Entry 7ANE (electron microscopy, 3.90 A resolution); this record covers chains G and 1 of the 124 polymer chains in the assembly.

[Chain G]
Name: Ribosomal_L18e/L15P domain-containing protein
Organism: Leishmania major
UniProt: Q4QF19 (Q4QF19_LEIMA); residue numbers follow UniProt; this construct covers 2-374
Amino-acid sequence (373 residues; numbered 2 to 374; the number before each row is that of its first residue):
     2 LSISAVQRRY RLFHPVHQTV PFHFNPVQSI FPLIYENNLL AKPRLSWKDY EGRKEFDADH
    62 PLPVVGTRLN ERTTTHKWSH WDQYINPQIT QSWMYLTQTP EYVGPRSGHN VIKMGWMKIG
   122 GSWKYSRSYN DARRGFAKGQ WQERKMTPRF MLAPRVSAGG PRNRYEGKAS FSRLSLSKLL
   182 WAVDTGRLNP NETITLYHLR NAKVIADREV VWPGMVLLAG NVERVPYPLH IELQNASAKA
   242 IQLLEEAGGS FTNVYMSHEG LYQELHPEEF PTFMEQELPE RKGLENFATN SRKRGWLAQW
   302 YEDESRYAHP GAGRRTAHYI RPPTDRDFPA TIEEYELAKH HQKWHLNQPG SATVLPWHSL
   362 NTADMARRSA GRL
Unresolved in the structure: 2-9
Residues lining bound ligands: NAD (nicotinamide-adenine-dinucleotide): Tyr263, Glu270, Phe271, Pro272, Met275

[Chain 1]
Molecule: Large ribosomal RNA
Organism: Leishmania major
Sequence (18998 nucleotides; numbered -1268 to 17728 plus 4 insertion-coded residues; 3 numbers in that range are skipped by the numbering (no residue carries them; nothing is unmodelled there); the number before each row is that of its first residue; a row labelled like 857A-857D holds insertion residues (857A, then the next letters in order); numbers below 1 keep their minus sign (U-1268 is residue -1268)):
 -1268 UUUCAAAAAU UGACUAAUUU UGAUAUUGUU UUGGCUCUGG ACUAAUUAAU UCUCCUUUAA
 -1208 UUUUAUUAUC UAAAAUUUGC AUACUUACAU AUUAAAGUAG UUAGUUUAGA UAUGAAAAUU
 -1148 AGUUAGAUUU CCAUUUGAAU UAGUUAUGUU AAAUAUAGAA UUAGUUAGGG UUGAUAAUGA
 -1088 AAUCAAUUAA GUUUAUAUAU AAAGUUAGUU AGUCAAUAUG AAUUUUUUUG CAAACAUUUC
 -1028 CGGUUGACUU CAUGUGAUUA CACGUACUCC GUUUUGUUUU UAUGUGUCAU GAUUUGCAUU
  -968 GAUUUUUUCG CAACCACACC AUAAAUCUAA UAUACUCAAC AGCACCUACC AAGAGUUAAA
  -908 AAUGAAAUUA AAUAAAAAUA AAAAAUAAAA UAAAAAUAAA AUAAAAAUAA AUUUAAAAAU
  -848 AAAAAUAAGU UUAAAAAAUA AAUUAAAAUA AAAAAUUAUA AAAUGGAAAU UGAAAAAUAA
  -788 AUUACAAAUA AAAGAUUAAA UUUGAAUUAA UUACAGAAAU UAGACACAAC ACGCCCGAUC
  -728 GAUUUCAUGC AUACACUUUU ACUUCGUUUU CGGUUUACGU UUUGUUGUUU GUAUUGGCUC
  -668 GAUGGAUGAA UAUAAAAAGC UUAAAUACAA AAUUUCCAAC AAUUGGAUAA GCAAGAGUUA
  -608 AAAAAUGAAA UUAAAUAAAA AUAAAAAAUA AAAUAAAAUA AAAUUAAAAU AAAAUAAAAA
  -548 AUAAAAAAUU AAAAAUAAAA UUAAAAUAAA AAGUUAGAAA AUAAAAAAUU UAAAAAAUAU
  -488 AAUUUGAAAA AUAAAUUACA AAUAAAAGAU UAAAUUUGAA UUAAUUGCAG ACACUAGACA
  -428 CACAUUUCCG AUCGAUUUCA CGUAUACAUU UGUACUUCGU UUUUGGUUUA UGUUUUGUUG
  -368 UUUGCACUGA UCGAGCAAAA UUUUUAUUUU AUAUAUAAUU UAAACUUUUG UUGUUGUUUG
  -308 UUAGUAAGCA AAAAUAUUUA UGUCAUUUUA AUAUUAUUUA UGUACUUACU AUUAUUUUGA
  -248 UAAAUUUUAA CUUUAAAUAG CAUAAAAACU ACAAUCAAUA AAGCAUAAAA AAAUUUAUUU
  -188 AUGAUUAUAU UAAUAUAAAA UGACCUAAUA UAAUGAAAAU ACUUUAGUGU UAAGUUAUUU
  -128 GUUUUAUUAU GAAAUAAGUU GCACUAUUUA UUGAAUUAAU AAAGAAAGAA UAGAAAUAAA
   -68 UAAGUUAUAA UAUCUUUAAU UUAUUUAUAA UUUCUUUGCA UUUGUAUUUA GUGUGAGUUU
    -8 ACAUUUAAUU UUAUAUUAUU UUAGUGUUAG UAUAUAUUUA AAUUUAAUCA AAGUUAUUAU
    52 UAAAUAAUAU UGAUUUUGGA UGAAUUUAAU UUUUAAUUAU AUUUUUGAAU UUUAAUUUUA
   112 UUAUUUUGAU UUAAUAUUUU UAAAAUAUUA UAUAUUUUAG AUUUAAAUUU GUUGUUUUAU
   172 AUUUAGUUUA AUGUUUAUAA AUUGAUAAUU AAUUUGUUUU AUUUUAAAGU UUUUAUGAAC
   232 UGUGAUUUAU AGUUUAUUAU UUUUAGUUUA AUGUUUAAAU AUUUAACUAG UGAUGGCACA
   292 GUUGUUCUAU AUGUACCUAU AAAAAAUAGU AAAAUUAUUU UAAUUAAAUU AAUAAAUAAU
   352 UAUUAAACUA AUUUUAUAUU AAUAUUAUGA AAAAUUUAAA AAUUAAUUUU UUUUUCUAAU
   412 UUUUAUAUAU UGAAGUAAUA UGUAUUGAAU UGAAUAUUAA AAAUACAAAU UUAAUUUGUA
   472 AUUAAUAAAU AUAUUUUAUU UUAAUAGAUG UUUAAUGUUA AUUAAUUUAU UAUUUUAAUA
   532 UUUAAUAUUU GUUUAUACAA AAGUAACUUU UUUUGAAUAU AAAGAAUUAU UAUUAUAAAU
   592 AUUAUUUUAA AAAUAUAAAA AUAUUGUUAA UAAAAUUAUC AAGUUUCAAA AGCGUUUAUU
   652 AAAUGCGUCG GUCUAAGUAU UAUAUUUAAG AUUAUUCUUG UAUAUAGAUU UUUAUUUUAA
   712 UAAUUCUACA UAAUUAAAAA UUAACCUCAA AUUAUAUUUA UUAGUAGCAU AGUAAUUUAU
   772 UAACUGAUUA UUAAAGCGUU CCAUAGAAAA UUUUAAAAUU AUAACAAUCU AAAUAAAUAA
   832 UAAAUUAAAA UAAAAAUUUU AAAAAA
857A-857D AAUU
   861 AAAAAAUUAA AAUAGGGCAA GUCCUACUCU CCUUUACAAA GAGAACGUUU AUAUGUAAUU
   921 GUAUGUUUGA UUGGGGCAAU ACUAUAUCUA UUUAUAUAGA AAAAGAACUA UAUUUAUUGA
   981 AAUAAUAAAA GGUUCGAGCA GGUUAACAAG CAUUAAUACU AAAUGUGUUU CAUCGUCUAC
  1041 UUAUUGCUAA AUUAUAAUUG AUUGUUCAUC AAAAAAGCAA UUCGUUAGUU GGGUUAAAAU
  1101 CGUUGUAAAG CAGAUUUGUU UAUAUAUUUA AUUUUUGUAU AUAGUUAAAA AUUAAUAUUA
  1161 GUACGCAAGG AUUCAUUAUU UGUAAUUUAA AUAUAUUAAA UGUUAUUUUA UUAAAUAAAA
  1221 UAAAAUAAGU CAAUUGUUAU UAUUCAUAUU AAUUUUUUUA AAAGUUUUUU AAUUUUAUAU
  1281 UAGUUUAUUU GUUUAAAAAG UAUCUAAUUA AUUCAUUAUU UAGGAAUAGU UAAUAAUAAU
  1341 UUAUAAUUCU GAUUAGAUUU GUUUGUUAAU GCUAUUAAAG GGGUGUGGAA AAAGUGUUAA
  1401 AUUUUUGAUA UAUUUAAAUA AUAAAUAAAA UAUAACUUAU UAGUCAGAAA UGGAUGCCAG
  1461 CCGUUGCGGU AAUUUCUAUG CUUUUAAAUA UUAUACAUUU AUUUUAUAAA UUUGUUACUA
  1521 UAUAUUUUUA GUCAAUAAAA CUAAUAAUUA UUUUUAUUUG UUUUUAAACA CCGUUUGGUA
  1581 UAUGCAAAUA AAAAAUGACA UUAAUUAUUA AUUAUAUUAU AUUAUAUUUA UUCAUUUAAG
  1641 UCAACAAUAU CUAUUUACUG UUUUUGACAA CAUGAUAAGG AUUAUAAAUG GUAUUGCAAA
  1701 UUUUAUAAUC AAAACUAAUU UAUUAUAUUA AAUUAGCAUG UUUAGAUAAA ACAAUAAAUU
  1761 UAGAAGGUAU UGUUGCCCAC CAUUCUUUGU AAUAAAGACA ACGUGCAGUA AUUAAUGUAU
  1821 UUAUAAAAAU AUAUUUUUUU UUUUUAAAUU UUCGUUGCCU UUUUUAUUAU UUAGAAAAUU
  1881 UAUGAAUUUA UACAAAUCAA UAAUGAAAAU UAUAGUAUUA UUAUUUAUGA GGAGAAUUUU
  1941 CGGAAGGAGG GAUUUUCGGA CCAGGAAUGU CCAGAGAGGU UUCGGGCAUC AGCGAUUGAU
  2001 UUUGGGAGAA CGGAGCCGCC GAGUGAAAUU UGCCCAGAGC AGAGUCGGGA GAAGAGUGGA
  2061 UCGACCGAAG AAAAGACCGU UUUUCGGAAG GGGAGCAGGU CCAACCGAUU UUUUUGCCAA
  2121 CUUGCACAGG AGGGAGCCAG AAGCGCACUC AAAGUUAGUU UUGGGAGAUU UGAAGGGAGA
  2181 AAUUUCCGAG UUUAUUCAUA UAUUUUUUAG UUUGUGUUAG CAAAUUUUGA AAUACAACUU
  2241 UUUUGCAAAU UGGAAGAAAA CCUCCCAAAU GUAGCUUCCC AAUCUUCCUC UCUAAUCCAU
  2301 UCCCAACGGU CUUUCCCCCA UCAUCCUCAG AUGUCUCUUC CCCCCCAAAA AAUCCUAAAA
  2361 AUCCAAGUUC AUCUCGCUCU CUCUCCCCUC AAUUUCCUUA AAAACUCGCU UCCUAAACUU
  2421 AUCCCGAAAA CCCCGCUCUU CUUCCCUCUA AAUCUUUAUC UCCUCCCCUC CAAAUCUCCC
  2481 UCAAAUCUCU CCUCUCUUCU CCCGAAACUU UAAUCUUUUU AUUUUAUAAA UAAAUUUGGU
  2541 AUUUAAAAUA UUAUAAUUAA AUAUUCUAAA UUAUUUAAUA AUAUUAGAAA UGAAUACUUU
  2601 AUUAAAAUAA UAUUAAUGUG UAAUAUAUUU AAUCAUAUUA GAAUUCCGUU UAAAUUGAAA
  2661 UAUAUUGAAU UGUAAUUAUC AAUACAAUAU AAGUUAUUAA AUAAUAAUUU AAUUUUAUAU
  2721 GUUUUAUAAU UGUAAUUAUU UAGUUUUGAA AGUUUAUAUA UAAACAAGAU AUAACCUUUU
  2781 UAUUUUUUAA UACAAUUUUA AAUGAAAUUU AUGAUUUAUU AUUAUUAAAU AUUACUGGCA
  2841 GACUACAUGA AAAAUAUAAA AAGGCAUUUG UAUAGGUUUA CUUUUGGACC UCAACAUCCU
  2901 GCAGCUCAUG GCGUUUUAUG UUGUUUAUUA UAUCUUUCUG GAGAAUAUAU AGUUUAUAUU
  2961 GAUGUAAUAA UUGGUUAUUU GCAUCGUGGU ACAGAAAAGU UAUGUGAAUA UAAAACUGUA
  3021 GAACAGUGUU UACCGAUGAA GACUGGAUUA UGUGAGUGUC GUUUGCAACG AGCAUUUACU
  3081 GUCAUUGUGU UUUGAGUAUA UGUUGAGGUG UUGUCUUGCU AUUCGCUGUG CAUUUAUGCG
  3141 UUUAUUAAUG UGUGAGUUUA CGCGUUGUUU CAAUGGACUU CUUUGUUGCU CUUGUAUGGU
  3201 UAUGGAUAUA GGAUCAUUGU CGCCAAUGCU UUGAUCGUUU GAAGAACGUG AUAAGUUGAU
  3261 GACUUUUUUU GAUUUGUGUU GUGGUUGUAG AAUGCAUUUA GCAUUUAUGU GCUUAUUAGG
  3321 UUUACUUGAU GAUUUUGUAU UUGGGUUUAU AGAUUUUUUA UUGAUGUUGU GUAUAUCAUG
  3381 UUUAUUUGUU UUAGAUUUAU AUGAUUUGCU UUUUAUUGGA AAUAGACUUU UAUAUUUGCG
  3441 UUUGCGCGGG UUAGCAUUUU UUGAUGUUUU UGAUUUAUGU UUUAAUAGUA UAAGUGGUUG
  3501 UUUGUCUAGA UCGUUGGGUA UGGUAUGAGA UGUUAGAUUA UAUAGUUGUU ACGAAUUAUA
  3561 UUUUAUGUUA GUUUUUGAUU AUUGUUUUUG UUAUUUAGGU GAUGCAUUUG AUAGACUUUU
  3621 UUUGCGACUU UUUGAUAUGC GUAUGAGUAU ACUUCUAUGU AAACAAUGCU UUUUUGUAGG
  3681 UUUUUUUGUC UUUGGAUUUG UGUGUUUAUU UGAUUAUAUG UAUGUUGAUG UAACUAUAGA
  3741 AACUAUAAUU AGUUUAUUUU AUAGUUUAUG AUGUUGCAUA UUACCAGGAU GUUCAUUUGC
  3801 UAAUGUUGAA CAUCCUAAAG GCGAAUACAG UAUUUUUUUA UGUUUUUUAU AUGGAUUUAU
  3861 AUCACGUUUA CGUAUACGUU GUGCAGAUUU UGUGCAUAUU UGUUUAUUAG AUGUGAUGAU
  3921 GCGAGGGUUU AUGUUGCACG ACUUAGUAGC AGUUAUUGGU AAUGUUGAUG UUGUUUUUGG
  3981 UUCUGUAGAU CGAUAAGCUA UUUAUUUAUA UACAAAAAUG AAAGAUGAAU CUAAAAAUUG
  4041 GUGCGGAGGG GUUUGAUUUU UGUUGGGGUU CUGUCUUACC UGCUAUUUGU AUAGUUUAUU
  4101 UAACUUUUUG UUUAUGUGGA UUAUUUUGUA UUAUGUUUGG UAGUUUUGUU UUUAUUGAUU
  4161 AUUGUUUUAU UUGUUUUUUU UCUUGUCUUG UAUUUUGUUU AGUAUGCUUG UUGUGCGAUU
  4221 UAUUUGUAGA UUCAUUACGG GGUUUGUUUG AUGUUUGUUG UUUUAUACGU UGUAUUCAAU
  4281 AUUGUUUUGU AUGGUUUAUA AUUAGUGAAU UACUUCUUUU UUUAUCUUUA UUUUAUGUAG
  4341 UUUUCAGUUU AGUUUUAUUU GUGAGUGUUG AAUUUGCAUU UGUAUUUGUU AUGCCUAUUA
  4401 UGUUUAGUUG UUUAAUUUGU GAUUUUGGUU UUGUAUUUUA UUGAUAUUUU AUUGAUAUUU
  4461 UUAAUUUAUU AAUUAAUACA UUUUUAUUAU UUGUAAGUGG UUUAUUUGUU AAUUUUGUUU
  4521 UAUUUUUAUU UUGAUUUCGU UUUUUUUUAU GUGUUUUAUU UAUGUUAUGA GUCGGUAUAU
  4581 UAUUUGGCUU UUUGUUUAUG UGAAAUCAAG UUUGAGAGUU UUCAUUAUUA UUUGUGACUU
  4641 GUAGUUGUGG CGUAUUUGGA UCAAUACUUU UUUUAAUCGA UUUAUUGCAU UUUAGUCAUG
  4701 UCUUUUUAGG UAUAUUUUUG UUAUUUUUAU GUUUUAGUCG UUGUUUUAAU UUUUUAUGUA
  4761 UGGAUACACG UUUUGUAUUU CUAUAUGUAG UGUGCCUAUA UUGGCAUUUU GUUGAUUGCG
  4821 UUUGAUUUUU UUUAUUACGA UUUGUAUAUU UUGAUGUUUU AAGUGUGGUU UACUUAUAUG
  4881 CAUAAAGGCU CAAUUUUGAA UUUUUAAAUU UUAUUCUAAA AAGCGGAGAG GAAAGAAAAG
  4941 GCUUUUAACU UCAGGUUGUU UAUUGCGUAU UUAUGGUGUG GGUUUUAGUU UAGGUUUUUU
  5001 UAUUUGUAUG CAGAUAAUUU GUGGUGUGUG UUUAGCAUGA UUAUUUUUUA GUUGUUUUAU
  5061 AUGUACUAAU UGAUAUUUUG UUUUAUUUUU GUGAGAUUUU GAUUUGGGAU UUGUAAUACG
  5121 AAGCACACAU AUUUGUUUUA CAUCGUUGUU AUUUUUUCUU CUUUAUGUUC AUAUAUUUAA
  5181 GUGUAUAGUA UUAAUAAUUU UAUUUGAUAC ACAUAUUUUA GUAUGGGUGG UAGGUUUUGU
  5241 GAUAUAUAUA UUUAUAGUAA UAAUAGGUUU UAUUGGCUAU GUUUUACCAU GUACAAUGAU
  5301 GUCGUAUUGG GGUUUAACAG UGUUCAGUAA CAUUUUAGCA ACUGUCCCAG UUAUUGGUAC
  5361 UUGACUUUGU UAUUGAAUAU GAGGUAGUGA GUAUAUUAAU GAUUUUACAU UGUUAAAAUU
  5421 ACAUGUGUUG CAUGUGCUAU UACCUUUUGU AUUAAUACUU GUAAUAUUUA UGCAUUUGUU
  5481 UUGUUUACAU UAUUUUAUGA GUUCAGAUGG UUUUUGUGAU CGAUUUGCAU UUUAUUGCGA
  5541 ACGUUUAUGU UUUUGUAUGU GAUUUUAUUU ACGAGAUAUG UUUUUGGCUU UUUUGAUAUU
  5601 AUUUUUUGUA AUUUAUUUUA UUUUUAUAAA UUGAUAUUUU GUUUUUCAUG AAGAAUCUUG
  5661 AGUUAUAGUU GAUACAUUAA AAACAUCUGA UAAGAUUCUU CCUGAGUGAU UUUUUUUAUU
  5721 UUUAUUUGGU UUUUUAAAAG CUGUACCAGA UAAAUUUACU GGUUUAUUAU UAAUGGUUAU
  5781 UUUAUUAUUU UCCUUAUUUU UGUUUAUAUU AAAUUGCAUA UUAUGAUUUG UUUAUUGUAG
  5841 AAGUUCAUUG UUGUGAUUUA CAUAUUCAUU AGUUUUAUUU UAUAGUAUAU UUAUGAGUGG
  5901 UUUUUUAGCA CUGUAUGUUA UAUUAGCAUA UCCUAUAUGA AUGGAAUUAC AAUUUUGAGU
  5961 GUUGCUUUUG UUUAUGUUAG UUGUAUGUAG AUUAGAUUAA AAAUUUAUAU AUUUUUUAUU
  6021 AAGCGUUAAU AUAUUAAAUU UUAUUUAGAA UAGUAUUAAU AAUCAAAGGG UUGGAAGAAA
  6081 UUUGCGAAAG AAAGGGAUCU UAGAAAGGAA AUUUUAGUUU AAGACCGAGA AGGGGAGAAG
  6141 GGAGAGAGAG AUUCGUGUUA UUUAAUUUUU AUGGAUUAAU UGCGUAUUAC UGUAUAACAU
  6201 AUUUAAAUGU CUAUAUUUUA UUUUGUAUUG UAUUUAUGUA UUAUAUGGCU UUUUUAUUUU
  6261 GUUUUUGCAU UUUAUUAGAU UUUAUAUUAU UUGGAAGUCU UUUAGUAGGA GAUGCGUUUA
  6321 UGGAUGUUUU UUUUUUACGU UAUCUAUUAU GCUUUUUGGA GUGUUUUUCA UUAUUAUGUA
  6381 GAUGUAUAUC UACUUUUUUA CGAAUGUUUU GUAAUCUUUU GUCUUCGCAU UUUUUGAUGC
  6441 UUAUGUUUUG UGAUUUUGUA UAUUUUUUUA UUGUAUUUCU AUUAUUUUUU UUAAUGUGUG
  6501 AUAUUAUUUA UUUUAUGAUA UUUUCAUUCG CCAUGCUAUU UUGCAUAAUA UUUUAUUUAU
  6561 UUUUAUAUGC AUUAGAUAUG UUUUGCGCAU UAUUACAAAU AUUUAUAUUU UGUAAUAUGA
  6621 UAAUGCAAUU AAUCAUGGAU UUUUUAUUGU UAUUAAUUUU UCAUUAAUUU AUAGAAUUAA
  6681 AUCGAAUAAG UUAAUUAUAU CAAAAAAUAG UAUAAAUAUA CUACAACUUA AUAUAAAAAA
  6741 UAGGUUUGAA AAUCGCACAG UAUGUAAUCG UACAACUCAG AAUCCUAUAA AUUGAUAAGA
  6801 AAAUAUAAAG AUGUUAAUUA UUAGUCUAAA AUAAAAAAUA UAAAUAAUAA CCAACCAUAU
  6861 UAUUGAAAAG AAAAUAAUAC AAAUUCCCAU AUAACUUAAG UGAAGUAGUA AACAAAAUAC
  6921 UUUUAAAAAA AAACCAAAUA CUAUUGGAAU AGCACCAAUA CAUAAAAAAA UACUUGCUAA
  6981 UAAUACACUA AUUAAUAAAU UAUUAAAAAA GCUAAAAAAA AUAAAGUUAA UUAAAAAAUA
  7041 AUUUUCAUUA UAUUUAAUAU CGAACAUAUU AUAUACUAUA AAAAAAUAAU AUAAAAUUAU
  7101 UAAUAUAAUC AGACUUAAUG AGUAAAUUAA AUGAAAAUUU AGAUACAUAU AAAAGAUGUA
  7161 AUUUUUAUUA GAAAUAAAUA UUAAAAAUAA AAAACUAAAA UUAUUAACGC UAAGUACAAA
  7221 UAAAAGACUU ACAAUUGCAA AACUAUUUAA UCCAAUUAAC ACGCAUGUAA UGCAUUGUAU
  7281 UAUAAUAAGU UUUAUAAAUA UUAUAUAAAA GUAAAUAAAG CAAAUAAGCA AAAUAAUAAG
  7341 UAUAAAGCAA AAUAAGACAU AAAAUGUUAG CAUGUAGAUA AAUAUAAACA CUCCAAGCCG
  7401 AAUGUAUAAU UGUUCUAAAA AUAAAAUCAA UAUUGCAAUA UAUAAUUUAA AUAAUAUAAG
  7461 UAAUAUAUAA AAUAAGCAUA AUAUACCUAA UCAUUCUUCA UCAAAUAUUA GAAAACAAAA
  7521 AUCACAGAGA UAAAAACAGU AAUUUAGUAA CAUAUAAUAU AGCAAGACAA AUAAUAAUAU
  7581 AAAGUUUAUU AAAUUUAUCA UAUAAUAAUA UCAUAAUAUU AGUAUUUUAU AACCGAAUCU
  7641 ACUUGAUAUU AAUAUAAGAA AAAGUAAUAA GCUAAAUAAU UCAAAUAGUA UUGAAAUAAA
  7701 AAGUAUAUGU AUUACAUUUA AAAACAUAAA AAUUAUUAUA UAUUGUAUAA UUAUUAUCAU
  7761 GAAUACGAAU CUAGUAUCAA AGUUUAAAAA ACAAAAAAGA AAAAAAAAGC AAAAUAAAAA
  7821 AAGUAGUAAA AAGAUAAAGC AUAUAUAUGA GUCUAAAAUU GUUAGUAUUA UUAUGUUAAU
  7881 AAUUACAAUU CAUAUUAAAU CAAAUGAUAA AUAAAAAAGU GAAUUAUAAU CACAUAAGAU
  7941 AAUAAAACUA UAAAGUAAUA AAAAUAAUAU UAUAUGUAUU AAGUAUAGAA ACAGAAGGAU
  8001 UUCGAAAGGA GAGGACAGUU UAAGGAUUUU GAGGAGAAAU UUCGAGGGGA AAGGGGGGAA
  8061 CCAGAAGAAC AUAGAAGUCA GUUUUCGAUA UUAAAAUAAU AUAGCAAUUA UUUUUGUAGU
  8121 GAACAGUCAA AUAAAAGUAA GAACGCACAU GUAGAAUAAA AAAAUAAGUA UAAAUGCUUG
  8181 CGCUGUUGUA AUUUUUAGUC UAUAACCAAU UACCCUUGGA UAAAAAAACC CAAUAAUUAA
  8241 GAUAAUUAUA GCUUUAAAAC AUAUAAAUAA GCCCCCAAAA CAGAGACUGG CUAAUAAUAA
  8301 UGUUGUCAGU AACACAUGAU UUAUUUCAAG AACGGAAUAU AAUAUAAAAA AGAAUCCUGA
  8361 UAGUUCUGUA AUCAACCCAG CGACUAAUUC ACUUUCACAU UCCAUAUAGU CGAAUGGUAG
  8421 UUUUAAUCCG UCUAGAAGCA UACUUAUUCA AAAUAUACAU ACAAAUAAGA UGCCGGCAAU
  8481 AUAAAAGUUU GUAAUAUAAA UCUGCCCAAC ACAAAUGUCU UUAAUGCAAA AAAAGCUAAA
  8541 GUAGUCUAAC GAAUAUACAG UUGUGUAUAA UAAAAAUAAG CCACUUUCAG AAAUAAUACU
  8601 AAAAAACAUA GUGCGCAUUG CAGAAAGAUA UACAAAGCAA CUAGAGAAUA AAAAGCAACC
  8661 UACAAAAAAU GUGCUAAACA UAUUACUGAA AACAUGUACG CACAUCAUUA UUGUAAUAGU
  8721 GAAUCCUGUG UCUAAUAACA GUAUAAAACC UAUAGGAAAA UAAAACCAAC CAAUAAAAAU
  8781 GCAGCAUGUA GUAAUUAACA UUGCACCUAU UAAGUAAAUG AUUUCAAAAC UAAUUACAAA
  8841 AAUGAUAAAU UUAAUAAAAA GUUUUAUUCC GUCAGUUAUU GGUGUUAAAA UUCCAAAAAA
  8901 ACAAAGGGCC GGACCUAUUC GUAUUUGAAC UAAAGCUAAA AUUCUUCUUU CACAAAGACU
  8961 UACAAAGCCG GUCAAGACAA GAACAACUAA AAUGUCAAUA AUAAUAAUGA UAAUAAUAUC
  9021 UAUAUUUAAC AUUUUUAAUU AUGGCUUUUA UUUUAUCAUU UUGAAUGAUU UUUUUACUGG
  9081 AUUCUGUAAU UGUUUUAUUA UCUUUUGUGU GUUUUGUAUG UAUAUGGAUA UGCGCUUUAU
  9141 UAUUUUCAGC AUGUUUAUUA GUGUCGAAAU UAAAUAAUGU UUAUUGUACU UGGGAUUUCA
  9201 CGGCAUCUAA GUUUAUUGAU GUGUAUUGAU UCAUUAUUGG AGGUAUGUUU UCAUUAGGAC
  9261 UUUUACUUAG GUUAUGUUUG UUAUUAUAUU UUGGUCAUUU AAAUUUUGUU AGUUUUGAUU
  9321 UAUGCAAAGU UGUUGGAUUU CAAUGGUAUU GAGUCUAUUU UAUUUUUGGA GAAACAACAA
  9381 UAUUUAGUAA UUUAAUUUUG GAAAGUGAUU AUAUGAUUGG UGAUUUACGU UUAUUACAGU
  9441 GUAAUCAUGU UUUAACUUUA UUAAGUUUAG UUAUAUAUAA AUUAUGAUUA UCUGCUGUUG
  9501 AUGUUAUACA UUCAUUUGCA AUUUCAAGUU UAGGUAUUAA AGUAGAGAAC CUGGUCGUUG
  9561 UAAUGAAAUA GUUUUAUUUU CAUCAAAUAA UGCUACAGUG UAUGGGCAAU GUAGUGAACU
  9621 UUGUGGUGUA UUACAUGGAU UUAUGCCAAU AGUGAUUUGU UUUAUAUAGG UAUAUAAUCU
  9681 AUAUCAUAAU AUUAGGGGAA AGAAGGACUG AGUCGAAUAU UUGAUUUAUU AUGUAUUAGG
  9741 AGUUAUGAUU UUAUAUUAUG AUGAUUUGAU UUAGACUUUA UUUUAUAUGA UUUCGUUUUU
  9801 GAUUUUGUAG UGUGUAUAAC UUUUAUUUUU GUGUUUGUCU UAGGUUUUUU UCUUAGAAUA
  9861 UUUUUUAGUU UUGUAUUUGU GUUAUUAUUU AUAGUUUUUU UUGGUUUAUU UAUGCUUACG
  9921 UUUAUGUAUA UAGGUUAUUU UAUAUAUUAU AUUUAUAUAU UAUAUAAUUU UAUAUGUUAU
  9981 UUUUUUUGUU UUAGUAUUUC GUAUUUAUUA UAUUAUAUUG AGUUUUUUAC AUAUUUAUUA
 10041 UGUUUUAUAU UUAUAGAUUU UAUAUCGUUU UCUAUCCAUU UAAUUUCUUA UUUUGGCAUU
 10101 AUUUAUAUAU UUAAUGUUAU AUUUUGUUCG UAUUUAUUUU GUCUAUUUUA UUUUAUAAUU
 10161 UGUUUUAUAU UUUGUUUUAU AUUUUUUGUU AUUCGAUGUU UAUUUAUAAU AGUUUAUGAU
 10221 UUUUUGUUUU UUAAUUUUGA UAUAUAUUUA UCAUUUUUAA UGUGUGAUAU GUUGUAUAUC
 10281 GAUUAUAUAU GUUUUUUAUU GAUAUAUUUU GGUUUUAUAU UUUCAUUUAU AUUAGGCUUU
 10341 UUUUGUUUUA UAUUUGUUUU AAAUUAUGUU UUUUUAGUAU UAUUUUUUGU CUUGGCGUUA
 10401 UUUUUUGGGU UUUUAUUUUU AUCAUAUGGU AUUUUUAUAU UUUUUAUUUA UUAUUUUUUU
 10461 UGAUUAUUCG UUAUAUAUAG UCGUACAUGU UUUACAUUAG UGCAAUCGGU AAUUAUAUUU
 10521 UUUAAAUUUU UAUACUUUGA UGUUUUUUUU AUAUUUAUAU UUUUAUUGAU AUUGUUUAUU
 10581 AUUUGUUUUU UUGGUUUCUU UUUAAAAGAU UUUUUAUUUU UGAAUUUUUU UUUUGAUAUG
 10641 UUUAUUGUAU UAAUAAGUUA UGAUGUGAAU AAUUAUUGUG CAUUUUAUAA UCAUUAUCAA
 10701 CAGUUUUGUG UUACUCAAUU AUUGUCUAUU UAUAUGUAAA AAAAUAAAAA UAAAGAUUGU
 10761 CAAAAAUAUA UAAAAAAAAC AAAGCAGAAA CACAAUAUUA AAAACAGGUA GUCUAAAACU
 10821 AUAUGCGCAA AGUCAACUAG UAAUAAAUAU AAAACCAUUA CACAAGGUAU UCAGGUUGAG
 10881 AAGUAGAAAA AGCAGUAUAG GCUGAAUACG AAUAGAUUAA CAAAGAAUAA ACAAUAGUCU
 10941 CAAAAUAAAA ACACACAGAA CAGUGCGCAU AAAAACAAAA UUAAGCUUGC UAAUAAUAGC
 11001 AUUCCGUAGA GCAUGAAUGA ACUUCAAAAU AAAAAUGACA CAGGAUAGUC AGAUAUUCUA
 11061 CGAGGAAAUG CAUACAUACC UAAACUAUGC AUUGGGAAAA AAACCAUAUU AGAUCCUAUA
 11121 AAAAGCGUAC UAAUAAAGUA AAACAUUCAG AAUAAAUAUA AUUCUAUAGG UAGUCAUUUU
 11181 GCAAGAAAGU GAAUAAAUCC UGCAAGAAAU CCAACAACAG CACCUAAAGA UAAAACGUAG
 11241 UGAAAGUGAC CGACUACAAA GUAUGUGUCA UGUAACAUGA UGUCUAUACC AACAUUCGCC
 11301 AAAAAAAGCC CUGUUACAGC ACCAGACAAA AACAUAAAAA UAAACAUUAU AACAAAAUAU
 11361 AUCUCAAAUG UAAUUAUAAU AUCUGUAUAA AUAAAACUAU AGAUCCAAUU GAAUAGCUUG
 11421 ACACAUGUGG GUAGGCCAAU CAAAAUAGAU ACUCCACCAA AAUAUGCUCU AGAAUCAACA
 11481 UCCAUCCCUA CAACAAACAU GUGAUGCGCU CACACAAACA UACCUAAGAU CGCAAUUAAU
 11541 AUCAUUGAAU AUAUCAUUGC AACCGCACUG AACACACAGC GAAAUCCGAC UAUUUCAAUA
 11601 AUAGUAGAGA UAAGACCAAA UACAGGUAAU AAUAUUAUAU AAACUUCAGG AUGACCAAAA
 11661 AAUCAAAACA GGUGUUGAAA UAGAAUCAAG UCACCACCAC CAACAACAUC AUAAAAUGAA
 11721 GUAUUAAAGU UUCUGUCACA UAAAAUCAAG GUCACACCUC CCGCUAAUAC UGGUAAAGUU
 11781 AUUAUUAACA AAAUAGCAGU UAUAAGCGCA GCUCAAAUAA AUAGCGAUCA CGAUAAAAAA
 11841 CUAAAGAAUU UUCUACGACA GCAAAAUACA GUACCAAGUA AAUUUAUAGA GUUUAAAAUA
 11901 CUUGAUACAC CUAAUAGAUG AACCGCAAAC AUAACAAAGU CACAAGCCAA ACUUGAAUGA
 11961 AAGUCUAUAC AUAUUAAAGU AGGAUAUAGC GUCCAACCCA CACCCAUACC UUCCUCAGUC
 12021 AAAAAACCGC UUACAACACA GCCAAAUCCG GCCAAGUACA UUCAAAAACU CAUGUUGUUU
 12081 AAACGUGGAA AAACCAUAUC GGGAAAACCU GCCAUAACAG GAAUAAAGUA GUUCACAAGA
 12141 CCUCCCAUCA UAACAGGCAU UAUAAACGCA AAAACCAUUA UCAAUCCAUG CGAGGUAAUU
 12201 AAAACGUUAU AAAACUGGUA AUCUCCAAAC AAAACACCAC AUCCUAUAAU AGAAAGUUCA
 12261 AGUCUAAUAA AUAGUGAAUA AACAUAUCCA ACGAAUCCUG AUAGGAUUGC AACUAAGAGA
 12321 UAACACAAAC CAAUCAUUUU AUGCGAAACA CUUAAACACA CCAAACAAAG UCAAAACAUU
 12381 UUCAAUAUAA AAAAUUUAAA UUUAAUUUGU UUGAUUUUAU AUAUAGUAAU AAUCCAAUCA
 12441 AUUUUCGCUC UCGCCUUUCU CCCACCCCCU UCUGCUUUCU UCCCUCCAAC CUCUCUUCUU
 12501 CCCCUCCCUA CCUUUCUUCC CCUUCUAUUU CAGUUCCUUC UCCCCCUCCC UCCUAAUCCC
 12561 UGCUCUUCCA AAGUCUCUCU UUCUUCCCCU AAAGUCUUUC CCUGCUUUCU AAUUUACUGA
 12621 UUAAAAUAGU AUACGUGCUU GGUUAAUGUG UAUUGACUUC AGUCAAAAUA UAAAAGUAGA
 12681 GCUAGAUUAA AGUAACUAAA UAAUAAAAUU UAAUAGAUGU UUAAGUUUAU AUUGAUUACU
 12741 UUGAUUUUUU UGUUAUUAUU UUUAAUAGUC AUAUUUAUAU UUAUUAAUUA UAGUUUUUGU
 12801 UUAGCAUUGC AAUUAAAUUA UGUUUAUAUA AAUAUAUAUC UAAAUUAUAU UAGUCUAUGA
 12861 UUUAUUUUUU UCAUGGGAGU UAUUGUAUAU UUUCUUGUUU UUCUUUUGUC ACGUAAGUUA
 12921 GUGUCUUACA CAAAAUAUUU UUAUGUUUUA UGCUCGUAUU UAUUUAUAUU UUUUGAUGUU
 12981 GUAUUUAUAA UUUUAAUAGA UGACUUUAUG UGUUUUAUGA UUUUAUUUGA AAGUUUAUUU
 13041 UUUCCAAUUU GUUUUGUAAG UUUAUUUUUU AAUUUUAAUA AUAGAUUUAU AUUUGCUAUA
 13101 UUUUAUUUGG UAGUAUUUAG UUCCUUAAGC UCAAUAAUGU GUAUUAUGAU UUGUAUAUUA
 13161 AUUAUUUUUC AUUUUAAUGU UUUGAGUCUG CAUAGUUUUG UUGAUGUGUG UAUUUUUGAU
 13221 AGUUUAUACU UAGGUAUGUA UAUAUGAGUG UUAUUAUUUA UAAUGUUUGC UAUUAAGUAU
 13281 CCAAUCUGAC CAAUGCAUGU AUGAUUACCA GAAAUGCAUG UAGAAGUCAA UACUGAAUUA
 13341 AGUGUGUUGU UAGCAAGUGU UGUGUUAAAA AUAGGUUUUU UCGGUCUUUA UAAAUUUUUA
 13401 UUUUUGAGUU UUAAUCAACU UUCGUUAUGG UUUUUAGGUU UUGUGGAUUG UUUAGUGAUG
 13461 UUAGGUUUGA CAUUUUUGGC UAUUACGUUA UUAUUUUUGA GUGAUUAUAA AAAAAUAAUC
 13521 GCAAAUUGGU CUGUUAUACA UACGGGUAUA GCCUUAAUUU UAUUGUGACA UAACGAUAUA
 13581 UUGUUUUUAG GUUUAUUGAU UUUUUGUAAU UUAUCACAUA UAAUAAGUUC UGCAUUAAUG
 13641 UUUAUAAUGG UCGGAUAUAU GUAUGAUAAU UAUGGUAUUC GAAUAUUUUU AUUAUUGGUG
 13701 UCUUUUUUUG GUAUUAGUUU GUGGAGUUCA UUAUUUUUAG GGAUUUUUUU AUUUAAUAUA
 13761 GAUUUCCCAU UUAUGCUGUU AUUUUAUGUU GAUAUAUUUU UAUUGUAUGG GCUAAUUUCA
 13821 UUAUCAUUUG UAUAUAUUUG UUGUUUUUAC AUAAUAAUAU UAGCAAUAUU UCUAUCAUCG
 13881 AUAUAUAUAU AUAUAUGCUU AAGUUUUUAU UCUUUUAUAU GAGUAGAUAA AUACUUACGU
 13941 UUAGAUUUAA CAAUAAAUGA UAUUUAUCUA UAUUUUGUUA UAAGCGUGAU GGUUAUUUUU
 14001 CUAUUUUAUU UAAUUUAUUU GUUAUUUUAA UUAAUUUUAU UACACUAUUU UUUUUUCCGU
 14061 CCAGAUCUUU UAACAAAUCC CAUUCUCCCC CCUUUUCCUU CCCCCCUUUU UUAAAACCUU
 14121 AAAAGUCCCC UUCUGCGAAC UUCUUAUGUC UCGUGUUCUG UCUCCCCUGU CUCCCGCUCU
 14181 GCCCUCUUUC CCUCUUUUCC AAACUAAUCC UAUUGACCUU UAAUCUAAAG UUAAAAACGU
 14241 GAAUUUUUGA GUGAGUUGCU UUUUGUUAUU UUAGGGAAAA GCCACGAACC AAGCUCCGGA
 14301 ACCGACGGAA UUGCAAAGAA GAAAAGAAAU UUUGUAUGCU UUUGGGGAUC CUAGUUGAAG
 14361 GAAUUUUGGG GGGAGAGCCA GGAGAAAGAU UUCACGGAAU UUGUUUUCGU AAGCUAAAUU
 14421 AUAAAUUUUA AUAUUAUAAG UAUUUAAUAU UCGACUUUAU UUUUAUAUUC AGAAUUAAAA
 14481 AUGUUUAUGU UUUUUUUUAU GUUUUUUUUC AUGUUUGGAU UUGUUUGUGG UAUAUUUUUU
 14541 GUUGGAAGGC AUAUGUUAAG UUUUUGAUUA UCAAUAGUUU UAUGUGUUUU UUUAGUUUUA
 14601 UCUGUACUAU UUAGUUGUUU UUGUCUUAGU GUAUGUAUAU AUGGGUACUG CUUUUAUGAU
 14661 UUUUGUUUAA UUUUAAUUUU AGACUUUUGU UUUGUUUGAU UAACUUUUUA UUGUAAUGGU
 14721 UUUUAUAUAU UUAUUUUAUA UUUAAUUGAU AUUGUGUUUU GUUUUAUAGU UUUUUAUGCA
 14781 UUCUAUUAUA UGUAUUUUGA UGUAAUGUUA GCCCGUUUUU UCCAUAUAUU UUGAUGAUUU
 14841 GUUUUGUGUA UGAAUUUUUU UAUAUUGUCG UAUGACUUUU UAACAGCUUA UUGUGGUUGA
 14901 GAGUUGUUAG GUUUAUUUUC AUUUUUUUUG AUAUCAUAUU UUUGAUAUAG AUUUUAUGCG
 14961 UUAAAAUUUG CUUUUAAAGC UUUUUUCAUA AGUAAAAUAG GCGAUGUUUU GCUAUUAUUA
 15021 GCAUUUACAA UAUCAUUUUU AAUAAAUGGC UAUUGUGUGA UUACAUUUUA UUUUUUAUCG
 15081 UUUUUAUGUG UGGAUUAUGU UUUAUUAUUG UUUAUAAUAA UUUUAUUAUU AUUGUGUGGU
 15141 UUUACUAAGU CUACUCAAUU UGGUUUACAU AUUUGACUGC CAGAUGCAAU GGAAGGACCA
 15201 AUCCCAGUGU CUGCACUAAU UCAUGCUGCA ACAUUAGUUG UAUGUGGUAU UAUAUUGGUU
 15261 AGUUUUAUUU UUUGAUGUUU UGAUUUUUGA UUUUGUUAUU UUUAUGGAUU GCUUGGUUGA
 15321 GCUAGUUUGA UUUUAGUAAU GAUGAGUUUA UGUGUUUUUU AUAAUUUUGA UGUAAAAAGG
 15381 UAUGUUGCAU UUAGUACUAU AUGCCAAAUA AGUUUUUCUA UGUUUUGUUG UUUAUGUCUA
 15441 GAUCUAUAUG UAGGUUGUUU AAUUUUUUGU UAUCAUAUGU UUUAUAAAGC AACUUUAUUU
 15501 AUUGUGCUAG GUGUUUGAAU UCAUUUUUUU UUUGGAUUGC AGGAUAUACG UUGUUAUUUU
 15561 UUUACAUAUU UUUGUGGUUG UAUUUUAGCA CGUAUGUUAU UGAUAUUUGC UUUGUUAAAC
 15621 UCAUGUUCAU UAUGAUUUUU GUGUGGAUUU UAUUGUAAAG AUCUUCUUUU AUGUAUGUUA
 15681 AUGUUAACAU CAUUUUUUUU UAUAUUAGAG UUUUUGUGUG UGUGUAUAUU UUUUAUAUUU
 15741 UUUACUGUGU UAUAUAAUUA UUUUUUGUUA UUUUUUUUGU GUUUUGUAUU UAAAUGCUUU
 15801 UGUUUAAUUG AUACACUUUU UUUAAUUUUU GAUUUUGAAU GCUGUCUUGU AUAUUGUACA
 15861 UUUUGUUUAU AUAUGUGUUU UAUACUAAUU UUUUUUGUUU UAGAUUUUUU AUAUGUUUUU
 15921 AUUUUUUCAA GUUAUUGCUU AUUUUGAUCU UUUUAUUUAU AUUAUAUGUC UUUUUUUGAU
 15981 AUUGCGAUAU UUACUAUAUU UGUAAUGAUU UCAUUAAGUU UUGUAUAUUA UGGUUGUAUU
 16041 AUAUUUUAUU UUUUUAAUAU UGAUUGUAUU AUGUUUUUUU GACGAAUAUU UUUGUUUAUA
 16101 ACUGUCGGAU UUUUAUUUUU UAUAUUUUCG GUAUGAUAUU UUAUUUGUUU UUAUAUAUAU
 16161 AUAUUUAUGU UUGUGUGAAA UAUUGUUAUA UAUUUUAGAU AUAAUUUAAA GUAUUGUUUA
 16221 UUUUUUUGUA UGUUAUUUAU AAUAUACAUU UAGUAGAGCU AUGCAAAUUU AAUUUUGAAU
 16281 UAAAUUCAGU CUAUCAGAGU AUAUUUUAUU UAGAAAUUUA UAUUAUCUUU UAACUCCAAG
 16341 UUUUUUAAGU AGUGUUUUGC UAUUUUUUGU UAGAAUAUUA AUUGUAAAAU ACAUAAUUUA
 16401 UCUAAAUAAU UAAUUAAUGA AAAGUAACUA AGACAAAAAA UGGUAUAAAA AGUAAAAUAA
 16461 GUAUUAUAGA UAAUAGUUAA UUUUUAAUUU UAUUAUGCAA GCACAACGAA UUUAUUUUUA
 16521 GUAAUAAUAC GCCAAUAUGU UAUAUUUCCU GCCCAAUGAU UGUAUGAACA AUUUUUGUAU
 16581 GAUAAAUAAG UCGCCCACAC CACGAAAUAA CAAAUUUUUG CACGCCACAA CAAAUUUAUG
 16641 AACGAGUUUC UGUAUGCCAC AACAAAUUUA UGAACGAGUU UCUGUAUGCC ACAACAAAUU
 16701 UAUGAACGAG UUUCUGUAUG CCACAACAAA UUUAUGAACG AGUUUUUGUA UGCCACAACA
 16761 AAUUUAUGAA CUCUGUAUGC CACAACAAAU UUAUGAACGA AUUUCUGUAU GCCACAACAA
 16821 AUUUAUGAAC GAGUUUCUGU AUGCCACAAC AAAUUUAUGA ACGAGUUUCU GUAUGCCACA
 16881 ACAAAUUUAU GAACAAGUUU CUGUAUGACA CAACAAAUUU AUGAACGAGU UUCUGUAUGA
 16941 CACAACAAAU UUAUGAACUC UGUAUGCCAC AACAAAUUUA UGAACGAGUU UCUGUAUGCC
 17001 ACAACAAAUU UAUGAACGAG UUUCUGUAUG CCACAACAAA UUUAUGAACG AGUUUCUGUA
 17061 UGCCACAACA AAUUUAUGAA CGAGUUUCUG UAUGCCACAA CAAAUUUAUG AACUCUGUAU
 17121 GCCACAACAA AUUUAUGAAC GAAUUUCUGU AUGCCACAAC AAAUUUAUGA ACGAGUUUUU
 17181 GUAUGCCACA ACAAAUUUAU GAACAAGUUU CUGUAUGACA CAACAAAUUU AUGAACGAGU
 17241 UUCUGUAUGC CACGAACAAA UUUAUGAACG AGUUUCUGUA UGACACAACA AAUUUAUGAA
 17301 CGAGUUUCUG UAUGACACAA CAAAUUUAUG AACGAGUUUC UGUAUGACAC AACAAAUUUA
 17361 UGAAUGAGUU UCUGUAUGAC ACAACAAAUU UAUGAACGAG UUUCUGUAUG CCACGAUAAA
 17421 CAUAUUUAUA UUAUAUUAUA UUAUAUUAUA UUAUAUUAUA UUAUAUUAUA UUAUAUUAUA
 17481 UUAUAUUAUU AUAUUAUAUU AUAUUAUAUU AUAUUAUAUU AUUUAUAUUA UUAUAUUAUU
 17541 AUAUUAUAUU AUAUUAUAUU AUAUUAUAUU AUAUUAUAUU AUAUUAUAUA UUAUUAUAUU
 17601 AUUAUAUUAU UAUUAUAUUA UUAUAUUAUC AUUAUUAUUA GAAUAUUUAC UAAUAUAUAU
 17661 AUAUAUCUAU AUCAAGCUUG UUAGAAAAAA CUAUGUUUUU UCUAACAAGA UUGAUACUCU
 17721 CGGUAUGG
Unresolved in the structure: -1268 to 36, 713-747, 857A-857D, 1159-17728
Differences from the reference sequence: conflict U1840 (A3110 in 1756572068), U1841 (A3111 in 1756572068), U1843 (G3113 in 1756572068)
Bound ions: Mg2+ near A176 (its only coordinating residue here)

[How chain G and chain 1 interact]
Residue-residue contacts (162; chain G residue first):
  Arg10(G) with U411(1), sugar contact; U486(1), salt bridge to the phosphate
  Tyr11(G) with U412(1), stacking on the base
  Leu13(G) with U411(1), base contact
  Gly67(G) with A497(1), phosphate contact
  Thr68(G) with A497(1), phosphate contact
  Arg69(G) with A497(1), phosphate contact; G498(1), salt bridge to the phosphate
  Leu70(G) with G498(1), phosphate contact
  Lys78(G) with U507(1), hydrogen bond to the base
  Gln92(G) with A512(1), base contact
  Trp94(G) with A512(1), hydrogen bond to the phosphate
  Met95(G) with U507(1), sugar contact
  Tyr96(G) with U507(1), base contact
  Gln99(G) with U183(1), hydrogen bond to the base
  Thr100(G) with U183(1), hydrogen bond to the base
  Glu102(G) with A182(1), sugar contact; U183(1), sugar contact; G184(1), phosphate contact
  Tyr103(G) with U183(1), hydrogen bond to the sugar
  Val104(G) with A182(1), base contact
  Gly105(G) with A182(1), base contact
  Pro106(G) with A182(1), phosphate contact
  Arg107(G) with U180(1), salt bridge to the phosphate; A182(1), salt bridge to the phosphate; U503(1), base contact
  Ser108(G) with A328(1), hydrogen bond to the base; U503(1), hydrogen bond to the base; U504(1), phosphate contact
  Gly109(G) with U503(1), hydrogen bond to the base
  Ile113(G) with A375(1), sugar contact; U376(1), sugar contact
  Lys114(G) with U352(1), hydrogen bond to the sugar; A353(1), sugar contact
  Gly116(G) with A353(1), phosphate contact; U354(1), phosphate contact
  Trp117(G) with U354(1), sugar contact; U502(1), hydrogen bond to the sugar; U503(1), stacking on the base
  Met118(G) with U502(1), base contact; U503(1), sugar contact
  Lys119(G) with U330(1), salt bridge to the phosphate; U502(1), hydrogen bond to the base; U503(1), sugar contact; U504(1), salt bridge to the phosphate
  Ile120(G) with U327(1), phosphate contact; A328(1), sugar contact; U329(1), phosphate contact
  Gly121(G) with U327(1), hydrogen bond to the phosphate; A328(1), sugar contact
  Ser123(G) with A158(1), phosphate contact; U502(1), base contact
  Trp124(G) with U326(1), stacking on the base; U327(1), hydrogen bond to the phosphate
  Lys125(G) with A158(1), salt bridge to the phosphate; U159(1), phosphate contact
  Ser127(G) with U326(1), base contact
  Arg128(G) with G320(1), base contact; U377(1), sugar contact; A378(1), sugar contact
  Ser129(G) with U376(1), sugar contact; U377(1), sugar contact
  Tyr130(G) with U180(1), hydrogen bond to the base
  Asn131(G) with U215(1), base contact; A325(1), base contact; U326(1), hydrogen bond to the base
  Asp132(G) with G320(1), hydrogen bond to the sugar; U377(1), hydrogen bond to the base
  Arg134(G) with U180(1), salt bridge to the phosphate; U214(1), hydrogen bond to the sugar; U215(1), base contact; U326(1), base contact
  Arg135(G) with U215(1), phosphate contact; G320(1), base contact
  Phe137(G) with U214(1), base contact
  Ala138(G) with A346(1), base contact
  Lys139(G) with A99(1), base contact
  Gly140(G) with A99(1), base contact
  Trp142(G) with U975(1), sugar contact
  Gln143(G) with A347(1), hydrogen bond to the sugar
  Glu144(G) with A347(1), sugar contact; U348(1), sugar contact
  Arg145(G) with A346(1), sugar contact; A347(1), sugar contact
  Lys146(G) with A342(1), hydrogen bond to the base; A345(1), hydrogen bond to the base; A347(1), base contact
  Met147(G) with U973(1), base contact
  Thr148(G) with U955(1), base contact; U973(1), sugar contact; U974(1), hydrogen bond to the base
  Phe151(G) with G98(1), base contact
  Met152(G) with G98(1), base contact; A956(1), sugar contact
  Leu153(G) with U955(1), hydrogen bond to the sugar; A956(1), sugar contact
  Ala154(G) with A956(1), sugar contact
  Pro155(G) with A956(1), phosphate contact; U957(1), phosphate contact
  Arg156(G) with A956(1), hydrogen bond to the phosphate; U957(1), hydrogen bond to the phosphate; A958(1), salt bridge to the phosphate
  Ser158(G) with G195(1), hydrogen bond to the sugar
  Gly161(G) with G195(1), phosphate contact; A196(1), phosphate contact
  Pro162(G) with G195(1), phosphate contact; A196(1), phosphate contact
  Arg163(G) with U193(1), salt bridge to the phosphate; U194(1), salt bridge to the phosphate; A196(1), phosphate contact
  Asn164(G) with U93(1), phosphate contact; U94(1), hydrogen bond to the phosphate; A196(1), phosphate contact
  Arg165(G) with A92(1), phosphate contact; U93(1), hydrogen bond to the phosphate
  Tyr166(G) with A196(1), phosphate contact; U197(1), hydrogen bond to the phosphate
  Glu167(G) with U93(1), sugar contact
  Lys169(G) with U194(1), base contact; A196(1), phosphate contact; U197(1), salt bridge to the phosphate
  Ala170(G) with A198(1), phosphate contact
  Arg174(G) with A191(1), hydrogen bond to the phosphate; A192(1), salt bridge to the phosphate
  Lys179(G) with U189(1), hydrogen bond to the phosphate; A190(1), salt bridge to the phosphate
  Arg188(G) with A188(1), salt bridge to the phosphate
  Lys204(G) with U187(1), hydrogen bond to the sugar; A188(1), phosphate contact; U189(1), base contact
  Val205(G) with U189(1), sugar contact
  Ala207(G) with U189(1), base contact
  Arg209(G) with A190(1), hydrogen bond to the base; U209(1), base contact
  Glu210(G) with U189(1), base contact
  Val217(G) with U200(1), base contact
  Leu219(G) with U200(1), base contact; U201(1), phosphate contact
  Ala220(G) with U201(1), hydrogen bond to the phosphate; A202(1), phosphate contact
  Gly221(G) with A202(1), phosphate contact
  Asn222(G) with A202(1), hydrogen bond to the phosphate; A203(1), phosphate contact; U204(1), phosphate contact
  Asn236(G) with A199(1), phosphate contact; U200(1), base contact
  Ser238(G) with U200(1), phosphate contact; U201(1), hydrogen bond to the phosphate
  Ala239(G) with U200(1), hydrogen bond to the phosphate
  Lys240(G) with U201(1), sugar contact
  Lys283(G) with U197(1), salt bridge to the phosphate; A198(1), salt bridge to the phosphate
  Asn287(G) with U197(1), hydrogen bond to the phosphate; A198(1), hydrogen bond to the phosphate
  Phe288(G) with A198(1), phosphate contact
  Lys294(G) with A199(1), salt bridge to the phosphate
  Ala367(G) with U197(1), sugar contact
  Arg368(G) with U197(1), sugar contact
  Arg369(G) with U197(1), hydrogen bond to the sugar; A198(1), hydrogen bond to the sugar; A199(1), salt bridge to the phosphate
  Ser370(G) with U197(1), hydrogen bond to the base
Other interface residues (no listed pair), chain G (101 interface residues in all): Ser93, Asn111, Val112, Met115, Gly122, Gly136, Val157, Phe172
Other interface residues (no listed pair), chain 1 (79 interface residues in all): U97, U179, A181, G207, U340, U341, U485, U487, U491, U496, A511

[Summary]
101 residues of chain G and 79 residues of chain 1 are in contact; the contacts include 42 hydrogen bonds, 19
salt bridges and 3 aromatic stacking contacts. Among the polar pairs are Lys78(G)-U507(1), Gln99(G)-U183(1)
and Thr100(G)-U183(1). Ligands of chain G: NAD.
Chain G is Ribosomal_L18e/L15P domain-containing protein and chain 1 is Large ribosomal RNA, both from
Leishmania major; the structure, Leishmania Major mitochondrial ribosome, was determined by electron
microscopy (same publication as 7AIH, 7AM2 and 7AOR).
